Entry 8GF5 (electron microscopy, 3.00 A resolution); this record covers chains F and X of the 7 polymer chains in the assembly.

Chain F:
Protein: Methyl-coenzyme M reductase subunit gamma
From: Methanosarcina acetivorans C2A
UniProt: Q8THH0 (Q8THH0_METAC); residues 1-248 here = UniProt positions 1-248
Sequence (248 residues; numbered 1 to 248; the number before each row is that of its first residue):
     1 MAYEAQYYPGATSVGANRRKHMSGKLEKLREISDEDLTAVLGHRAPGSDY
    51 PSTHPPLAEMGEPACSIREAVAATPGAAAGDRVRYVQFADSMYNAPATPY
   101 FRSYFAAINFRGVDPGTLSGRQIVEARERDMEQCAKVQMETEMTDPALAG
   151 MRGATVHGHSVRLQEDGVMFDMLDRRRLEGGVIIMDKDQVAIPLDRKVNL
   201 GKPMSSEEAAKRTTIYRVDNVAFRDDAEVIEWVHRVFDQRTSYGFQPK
Not modelled in the structure: 1

Chain X:
Protein: Methyl coenzyme M reductase, subunit D
From: Methanosarcina acetivorans C2A
UniProt: Q8THG8 (Q8THG8_METAC); numbering as in UniProt (aligned over 1-170)
Sequence (193 residues; row label = number of the first residue in the row; numbers below 1 keep their minus sign (Met-22 is residue -22)):
   -22 MDYKDDDDKGGGWSHPQFEKGGGMSDSASNTEDSIQIEIFPSRILSPETA
    28 QKLISELYQVDGIIRVMVQGPRLPERVSAGPGTGEKVEHPLRKPIQIGDQ
    78 VIELKISVGRIRLEIENAETKEKVRSVCDKMLPFSFEFREGHFLRRKPTV
   128 TDYAKLGPETDPRLLGMVDPKAKVNQLVFIEKREKEDDTDKDE
Not modelled in the structure: -22 to 9, 128-170
Differences from the reference sequence: expression tag (-22 to 0)

Chain F / chain X interface:
Contacting residue pairs (45; chain F residue first):
  Ala154(F) with Ala56(X); Gly57(X)
  His157(F) with Pro48(X)
  Val161(F) with Ile21(X), hydrophobic
  Arg162(F) with Phe17(X); Pro18(X), hydrogen bond (side chain-backbone); Ser19(X); Arg20(X); Ile21(X); Gly86(X), hydrogen bond (side chain-backbone)
  Leu163(F) with Arg20(X); Ile21(X), hydrogen bond (backbone-backbone)
  Gln164(F) with Arg20(X), hydrogen bond (backbone-side chain); Ile21(X); Leu68(X)
  Glu165(F) with Arg20(X); Ile21(X), hydrogen bond (backbone-backbone); Ser23(X)
  Asp166(F) with Arg20(X)
  Gly167(F) with Arg20(X)
  Phe170(F) with Ile21(X), hydrophobic; Pro48(X), hydrophobic; Arg49(X); Leu50(X), hydrophobic; Ser84(X)
  Asp171(F) with His66(X), hydrogen bond (backbone-side chain)
  Met172(F) with Arg49(X); Pro51(X); Val64(X); His66(X)
  Leu173(F) with Pro51(X), hydrophobic; Val54(X), hydrophobic; Val64(X)
  Asp174(F) with Glu65(X); His66(X), salt bridge; Pro67(X)
  Arg177(F) with Pro67(X)
  Lys187(F) with Lys63(X); Val64(X)
  Val190(F) with Pro58(X), hydrophobic; Gly59(X)
  Ala191(F) with Val54(X)
  Ile192(F) with Gly59(X); Glu62(X)
  Pro193(F) with Glu62(X)
Also at the interface, not in a pair above, chain F (24 interface residues in all): Tyr85, Tyr93, Thr155, Ser206
Also at the interface, not in a pair above, chain X (25 interface residues in all): Arg87
Interface features reported in the paper:
  - interface residues, chain X: Gly47(X)

Summary:
24 residues of chain F face 25 of chain X across their interface; the contacts include 6 hydrogen bonds and 1
salt bridge. Polar contacts include Asp174(F)-His66(X), Arg162(F)-Pro18(X) and Arg162(F)-Gly86(X). The paper
reports the interface residue Gly47(X).
Chain F is Methyl-coenzyme M reductase subunit gamma and chain X is Methyl coenzyme M reductase, subunit D,
both from Methanosarcina acetivorans C2A; the structure, McrD binds asymmetrically to methyl-coenzyme M
reductase improving active site accessibility during assembly, was determined by electron microscopy,
deposited together with 8GF6.
